Entry 7GW5 (X-ray diffraction, 1.75 A resolution); this record covers chains A and D.

[Chain A]
Name: B-cell lymphoma 6 protein
Organism: Homo sapiens
UniProtKB: P41182 (BCL6_HUMAN); residue numbers follow UniProt; this construct covers 5-129
Chain sequence (128 residues; numbered 2 to 129; the number before each row is that of its first residue):
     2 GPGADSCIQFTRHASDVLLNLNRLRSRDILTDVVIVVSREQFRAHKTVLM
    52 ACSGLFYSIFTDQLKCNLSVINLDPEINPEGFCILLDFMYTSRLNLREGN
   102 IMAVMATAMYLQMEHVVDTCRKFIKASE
Unresolved in the structure: 2-5
Sequence notes: expression tag (2-4)
Ligand contacts: A1ACW (5-[(2-chloro-5-fluoropyrimidin-4-yl)amino]-1,3-dihydro-2H-indol-2-one): N21, R24, L25, R28, M51, A52, C53, S54, G55, Y58, Q113, M114, E115

[Chain D]
Name: WVIP tetrapeptide
Chain sequence (6 residues; numbered 0 to 5; the number before each row is that of its first residue; numbering starts at 0):
     0 XWVIPA
Modified residues: ACE (acetyl group) at position 0

[Chain A / chain D interface]
Contacting residue pairs (12):
  C8(A) - P4(D)
  I9(A) - W1(D)  hydrophobic
  I9(A) - V2(D)
  Q10(A) - ACE_0(D)
  Q10(A) - W1(D)
  Q10(A) - V2(D)  hydrogen bond (backbone-backbone)
  Q10(A) - P4(D)
  F11(A) - ACE_0(D)
  F11(A) - W1(D)
  T12(A) - ACE_0(D)  hydrogen bond (backbone-backbone)
  T12(A) - V2(D)
  R13(A) - ACE_0(D)
Other interface residues (no listed pair), chain D (5 interface residues in all): I3

[Overview]
The interface between chain A and chain D involves 6 residues on one side and 5 on the other; the contacts
include 2 hydrogen bonds. Backbone hydrogen bonds pair Q10(A)-V2(D) and T12(A)-ACE_0(D). Ligands of chain A:
compound A1ACW.
Chain A is B-cell lymphoma 6 protein (Homo sapiens) and chain D is WVIP tetrapeptide; the structure, Crystal
Structure of B-cell lymphoma 6 protein BTB domain in complex with ligand 5 at 6.45 ..., was determined by
X-ray diffraction, deposited together with 7GUD, 7GUE, 7GUF, 7GUG, 7GUH, 7GUI and 126 further entries.
